4RII - chains A and B; structure by X-ray diffraction, 2.00 A resolution.

# Chain A (and B)
Name: Glycosyl transferase homolog, Glycosyl transferase
Organism: Streptomyces cyanogenus
Notes: chain B of this document is another copy of the same molecule, construct and numbering; everything in this record applies to it too
Reference sequence: chimeric construct of Q9ZGC0, Q9RPA7: residues 1-50 from Q9ZGC0 (Q9ZGC0_STRCY) positions 1-50 (same numbers); residues 51-62 from Q9RPA7 positions 38-49 (UniProt number = residue number - 13); residues 63-373 from Q9ZGC0 (Q9ZGC0_STRCY) positions 63-373 (same numbers)
Amino-acid sequence (379 residues; row label = number of the first residue in the row):
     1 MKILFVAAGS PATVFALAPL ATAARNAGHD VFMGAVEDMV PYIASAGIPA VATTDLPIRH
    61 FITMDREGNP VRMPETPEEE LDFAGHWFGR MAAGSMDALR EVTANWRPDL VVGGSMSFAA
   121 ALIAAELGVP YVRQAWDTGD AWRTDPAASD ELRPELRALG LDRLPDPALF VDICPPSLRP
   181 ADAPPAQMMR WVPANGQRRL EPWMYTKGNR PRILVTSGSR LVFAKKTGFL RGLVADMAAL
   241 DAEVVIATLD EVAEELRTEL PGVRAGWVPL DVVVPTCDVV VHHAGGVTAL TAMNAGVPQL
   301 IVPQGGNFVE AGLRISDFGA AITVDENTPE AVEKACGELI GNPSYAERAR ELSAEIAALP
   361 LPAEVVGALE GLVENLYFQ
Not modelled in the structure: 219-238, 375-379 (chain B: 222-227, 252-263, 375-379)
Construct notes: engineered mutation Ala8 (Ser in Q9ZGC0); conflict Asp182 (Thr in Q9ZGC0), Pro303 (Ser in Q9ZGC0); expression tag (374-379)
Ion coordination: Mg2+ near Asp150 (its only coordinating residue here)
Residues lining bound ligands: thymidine-5'-diphosphate (TYD): Ser10, Ala12, Phe15, Asn195, Gly196, Thr216, Ser217, Gly218, Ala247, Thr248, Leu249, Gly266, Trp267, Val268, Pro269, Leu270, His283, Gly285, Gly286, Val287, Thr288
What the authors report for this chain:
  - binding site for thymidine-5'-diphosphate: Trp267
  - catalytic residues: His283 (citing earlier work)
  - catalytic residues: Asp137 (from molecular simulation)

# Interface between chain A and chain B
Residue-residue contacts (72):
  Pro19(A) with Asn26(B), hydrogen bond (backbone-side chain)
  Thr22(A) with Arg25(B), hydrogen bond; Asn26(B), hydrogen bond
  Ala23(A) with Asn26(B)
  Arg25(A) with Thr22(B); Val192(B); Pro193(B)
  Asn26(A) with Pro19(B), hydrogen bond (side chain-backbone); Thr22(B), hydrogen bond; Ala23(B); Val192(B); Leu361(B); Pro362(B)
  Ala27(A) with Arg190(B); Leu361(B), hydrophobic
  Gly28(A) with Arg190(B)
  Phe32(A) with Leu200(B), hydrophobic; Val272(B), hydrophobic
  Glu37(A) with Arg199(B), salt bridge
  Val40(A) with Arg199(B)
  Ala44(A) with Ser45(B); Gln197(B)
  Ser45(A) with Ala44(B); Ser45(B), hydrogen bond; Gly47(B), hydrogen bond (backbone-backbone)
  Gly47(A) with Ser45(B), hydrogen bond (backbone-backbone); Gln197(B)
  Ile48(A) with Gln197(B)
  Pro49(A) with Gln197(B); Leu200(B), hydrophobic; Asp271(B); Val272(B), hydrophobic
  Ala50(A) with Arg198(B); Arg199(B); Leu200(B), hydrogen bond (backbone-backbone)
  Ala52(A) with Arg199(B)
  Asp55(A) with Arg199(B), salt bridge
  Glu101(A) with Pro202(B)
  Val102(A) with Tyr205(B)
  Asn105(A) with Tyr205(B); Thr206(B)
  Trp106(A) with Tyr205(B), hydrophobic
  Arg190(A) with Ala27(B); Gly28(B)
  Val192(A) with Arg25(B); Asn26(B)
  Pro193(A) with Arg25(B)
  Ala194(A) with Arg25(B)
  Gln197(A) with Ala44(B); Gly47(B); Ile48(B); Pro49(B)
  Arg198(A) with Ala50(B)
  Arg199(A) with Glu37(B), salt bridge; Val40(B); Ala50(B); Ala52(B); Asp55(B), salt bridge
  Leu200(A) with Phe32(B), hydrophobic; Pro49(B), hydrophobic; Ala50(B), hydrogen bond (backbone-backbone); Val51(B), hydrophobic
  Pro202(A) with Glu101(B)
  Tyr205(A) with Phe32(B), hydrophobic; Val102(B); Asn105(B); Trp106(B), hydrophobic
  Thr206(A) with Asn105(B)
  Asp271(A) with Pro49(B)
  Val272(A) with Pro49(B), hydrophobic
  Pro362(A) with Asn26(B)
  Ala363(A) with Ala363(B), hydrophobic
Also at the interface, not in a pair above, chain A (41 interface residues in all): Ala18, Ala46, Val51, Leu361
Also at the interface, not in a pair above, chain B (40 interface residues in all): Ala46, Ala194

# In short
The interface between chain A and chain B involves 41 residues on one side and 40 on the other, with 10
hydrogen bonds and 4 salt bridges. Polar pairs include Glu37(A)-Arg199(B), Asp55(A)-Arg199(B) and
Pro19(A)-Asn26(B). Chain A binds thymidine-5'-diphosphate. The paper reports catalytic residues His283(A) and
Asp137(A); a binding site for thymidine-5'-diphosphate at Trp267(A).
Both chains are Glycosyl transferase homolog, Glycosyl transferase (Streptomyces cyanogenus). Entry 4RII
(Chimeric Glycosyltransferase LanGT2S8Ac, TDP complex) was determined by X-ray diffraction, deposited together
with 4RIE, 4RIF, 4RIG and 4RIH.
